Entry 4PAN (X-ray diffraction, 2.40 A resolution); this record covers chain A.

== Chain A ==
Name: Guanine nucleotide-binding protein G(i) subunit alpha-1
Organism: Rattus norvegicus
Reference sequence: P10824 (GNAI1_RAT); residues 1-354 here = UniProt positions 1-354
Sequence (354 residues; numbered 1 to 354; the number before each row is that of its first residue):
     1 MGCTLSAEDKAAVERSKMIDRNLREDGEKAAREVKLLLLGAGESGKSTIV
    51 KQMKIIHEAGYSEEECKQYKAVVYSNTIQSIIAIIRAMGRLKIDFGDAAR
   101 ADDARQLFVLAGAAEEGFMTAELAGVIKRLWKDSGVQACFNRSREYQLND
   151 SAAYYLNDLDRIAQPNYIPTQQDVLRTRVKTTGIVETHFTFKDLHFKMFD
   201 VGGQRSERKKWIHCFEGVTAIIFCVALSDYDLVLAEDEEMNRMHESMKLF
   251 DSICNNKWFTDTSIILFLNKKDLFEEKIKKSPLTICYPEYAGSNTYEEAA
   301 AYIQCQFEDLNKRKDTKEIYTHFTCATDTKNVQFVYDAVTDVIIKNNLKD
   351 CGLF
Disordered / not traced: 1-8, 202-216, 233-240
Differences from the reference sequence: engineered mutation Y336 (Phe in P10824)
Residues lining bound ligands:
  - GDP (guanosine-5'-diphosphate): A41, G42, E43, S44, G45, K46, S47, T48, S151, L175, R176, T177, R178, D200, N269, K270, D272, L273, T324, C325, A326, T327
  - sulfite ion (SO3): R15, M18, R21, R32, L194, L348
UniProt features mapped onto this chain:
  - region: K35 to T48 (G1 motif), D173 to T181 (G2 motif), F196 to R205 (G3 motif), I265 to D272 (G4 motif), T324 to T329 (G5 motif)
  - binding site (GTP): E43 to T48, D150, S151, L175 to R178, D200 to Q204, N269 to D272, A326
  - binding site (Mg(2+)): S47, T181
  - lipidation: G2 (N-myristoyl glycine), C3 (S-palmitoyl cysteine)
  - mutagenesis: G2 (G2A: Abolishes myristoylation and palmitoylation), C3 (C3S: Abolishes palmitoylation), E43 (E43A: Mildly impairs receptor binding; mildly decreases basal and receptor-stimulated GDP exchange), N149 (N149I: Inhibits interaction with RGS14. Does not inhibit interaction with RIC8A), F189 (F189Y: Increases basal GDP exchange rate; no effect on receptor-stimulated GDP exchange), F191 (F191Y: No effect on basal GDP exchange rate; mildly decreases receptor-stimulated GDP exchange), Q204 (Q204L: Expected to have lost GTPase activity; inhibits the forskolin-mediated increase of cellular cAMP levels. Does not inhibit interaction with RGS14 at centrosomes), T329 (T329A: Increases basal GDP exchange rate and inhibits the forskolin-mediated increase of cellular cAMP levels), V332 (V332A: Increases basal GDP exchange rate), K345 (K345L: Mildly impairs receptor binding; mildly decreases basal and receptor-stimulated GDP exchange)
Reported in the primary citation:
  - mutagenesis - F336Y (3.1-fold): decreased binding to Mg2+
  - mutagenesis - M53C/F189C, M53C/F189C/F196C, I56C/T329C, F189C/F196C, F336Y: increased catalytic activity on basal
  - mutagenesis - F191C, F336Y: decreased catalytic activity
  - mutagenesis - I265A, F267A, Y320C, H322A: unchanged catalytic activity
  - mutagenesis - F189C (5-fold): increased catalytic activity on basal state
  - mutagenesis - F191C: unchanged catalytic activity on basal state

== Summary ==
Bound to chain A: GDP and sulfite ion. Curated annotation (UniProt) lists 22 GTP-binding residues,
Mg2+-binding residues S47 and T181 and 10 mutagenesis sites. The paper reports that M53C/F189C,
M53C/F189C/F196C and I56C/T329C, among others, increase catalytic activity on basal; F191C and F336Y reduce
catalytic activity; 11 substitutions were tested in all.
Chain A is Guanine nucleotide-binding protein G(i) subunit alpha-1 (Rattus norvegicus); the structure, A
conserved phenylalanine as relay between the 5 helix and the GDP binding region of heterotrimeric ..., was
determined by X-ray diffraction (same publication as 4PAM, 4PAO and 4PAQ).
